Entry 7LJ9 (electron microscopy, 3.00 A resolution); this record covers chains C and D of the 4 polymer chains in the assembly.

[Chain C (and D)]
Molecule: ATP-citrate synthase
Organism: Homo sapiens
Notes: EC 2.3.3.8; chain D of this document is another copy of the same molecule, construct and numbering; everything in this record applies to it too
UniProtKB: P53396 (ACLY_HUMAN); residues 1-1101 here = UniProt positions 1-1101
Amino-acid sequence (1101 residues; row label = number of the first residue in the row):
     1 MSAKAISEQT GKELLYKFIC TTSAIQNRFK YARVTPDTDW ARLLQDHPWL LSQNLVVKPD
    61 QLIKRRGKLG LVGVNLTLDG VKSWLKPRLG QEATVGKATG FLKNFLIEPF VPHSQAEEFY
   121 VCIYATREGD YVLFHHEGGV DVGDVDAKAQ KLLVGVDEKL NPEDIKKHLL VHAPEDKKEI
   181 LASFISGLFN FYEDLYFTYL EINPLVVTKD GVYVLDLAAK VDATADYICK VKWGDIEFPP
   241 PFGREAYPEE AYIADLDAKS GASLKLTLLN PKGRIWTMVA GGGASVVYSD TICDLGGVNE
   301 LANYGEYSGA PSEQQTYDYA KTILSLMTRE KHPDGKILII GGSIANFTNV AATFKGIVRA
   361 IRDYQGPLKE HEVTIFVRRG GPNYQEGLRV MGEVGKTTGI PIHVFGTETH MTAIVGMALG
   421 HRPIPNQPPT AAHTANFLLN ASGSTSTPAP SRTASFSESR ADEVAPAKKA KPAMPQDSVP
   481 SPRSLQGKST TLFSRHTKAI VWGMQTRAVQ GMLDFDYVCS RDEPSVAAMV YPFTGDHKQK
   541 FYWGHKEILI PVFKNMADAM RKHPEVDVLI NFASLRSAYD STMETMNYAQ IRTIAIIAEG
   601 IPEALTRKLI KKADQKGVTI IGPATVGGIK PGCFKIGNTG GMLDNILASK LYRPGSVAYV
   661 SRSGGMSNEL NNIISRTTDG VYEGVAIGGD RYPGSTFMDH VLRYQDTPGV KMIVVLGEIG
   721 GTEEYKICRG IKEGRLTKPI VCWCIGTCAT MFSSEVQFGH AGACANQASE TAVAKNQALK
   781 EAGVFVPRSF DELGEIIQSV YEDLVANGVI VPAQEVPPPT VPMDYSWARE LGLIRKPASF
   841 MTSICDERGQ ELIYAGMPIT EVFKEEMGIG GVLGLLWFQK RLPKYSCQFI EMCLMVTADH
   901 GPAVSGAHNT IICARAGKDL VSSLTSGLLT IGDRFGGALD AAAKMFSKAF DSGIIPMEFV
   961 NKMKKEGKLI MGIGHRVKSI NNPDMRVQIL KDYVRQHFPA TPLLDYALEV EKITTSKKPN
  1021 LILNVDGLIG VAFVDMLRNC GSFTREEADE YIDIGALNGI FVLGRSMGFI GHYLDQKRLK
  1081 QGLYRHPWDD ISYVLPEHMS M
Disordered / not traced: 1-820, 1100-1101 (chain D: 1, 426-486, 752-760, 1100-1101)
Residues lining bound ligands: oxaloacetate ion (OAA): H900, V904, R934, F935, G936, D1026, F1061, R1065
Reported in the primary citation:
  - catalytic residues: E599 (proposed by the authors, not directly observed)

[Interface between chain C and chain D]
Pairs across the interface - 86 pairs, chain C then chain D:
  V821(C) with R835(D)
  P822(C) with L833(D); R835(D)
  M823(C) with L833(D), hydrogen bond (backbone-backbone); I834(D); R835(D), hydrogen bond (backbone-backbone)
  D824(C) with R835(D), salt bridge
  Y825(C) with I834(D), hydrophobic; R835(D), hydrogen bond (backbone-backbone); K836(D)
  A828(C) with I834(D), hydrophobic
  L833(C) with P822(D); M823(D), hydrogen bond (backbone-backbone)
  I834(C) with P822(D); M823(D); I834(D), hydrophobic
  R835(C) with Q510(D); D514(D), salt bridge; Y542(D); G544(D), hydrogen bond (side chain-backbone); P822(D); M823(D), hydrogen bond (backbone-backbone); D824(D), salt bridge; Y825(D)
  K836(C) with Y542(D), hydrogen bond (backbone-side chain); Y825(D)
  P837(C) with K540(D); Y542(D)
  A838(C) with K540(D); E547(D)
  H900(C) with R1085(D)
  P902(C) with Y1093(D)
  A903(C) with R1085(D); H1086(D), hydrogen bond (backbone-backbone); W1088(D)
  V904(C) with R1085(D)
  S905(C) with I912(D); Y1084(D)
  H908(C) with H908(D), hydrogen bond; H1086(D)
  N909(C) with N909(D); I912(D); S926(D), hydrogen bond
  I912(C) with S905(D); N909(D)
  C913(C) with N909(D), hydrogen bond; T930(D), hydrogen bond
  R915(C) with R934(D), hydrogen bond (backbone-side chain)
  A916(C) with T930(D); D933(D); R934(D)
  G917(C) with D933(D)
  K918(C) with L929(D), hydrogen bond (side chain-backbone); T930(D); I931(D), hydrogen bond (side chain-backbone); G932(D)
  T925(C) with L929(D)
  S926(C) with N909(D), hydrogen bond; S926(D), hydrogen bond (backbone-side chain)
  L929(C) with C913(D), hydrogen bond (backbone-side chain); K918(D), hydrogen bond (backbone-side chain); T925(D)
  T930(C) with A916(D); K918(D)
  I931(C) with K918(D), hydrogen bond (backbone-side chain)
  G932(C) with K918(D)
  D933(C) with A916(D); G917(D)
  R934(C) with R915(D), hydrogen bond (side chain-backbone); A916(D); Q1081(D), hydrogen bond (side chain-backbone); G1082(D); L1083(D)
  R976(C) with R1085(D); W1088(D)
  Q1081(C) with R934(D), hydrogen bond (backbone-side chain)
  G1082(C) with R934(D)
  L1083(C) with R934(D)
  Y1084(C) with S905(D)
  R1085(C) with A903(D); V904(D)
  H1086(C) with A903(D), hydrogen bond (backbone-backbone); H908(D)
  W1088(C) with A903(D)
  I1091(C) with P902(D), hydrophobic
  Y1093(C) with P902(D)
Also at the interface, not in a pair above, chain C (47 interface residues in all): G832, M841, S922, F935
Also at the interface, not in a pair above, chain D (49 interface residues in all): L549, V821, H900, S922, F935, D1090, I1091

[Summary]
Chain C and chain D form an interface of 47 and 49 residues respectively, with 24 hydrogen bonds and 3 salt
bridges. Polar contacts include D824(C)-R835(D), R835(C)-D514(D) and R835(C)-G544(D). Ligands of chain C:
oxaloacetate ion. From the paper: the catalytic residue E599(C).
Both chains are ATP-citrate synthase (Homo sapiens). Entry 7LJ9 (Structure of human ATP citrate lyase in
complex with acetyl-CoA and oxaloacetate) was determined by electron microscopy, deposited together with 7LIW
and 7LLA.
